5Y4F - chain A; structure by X-ray diffraction, 1.95 A resolution.

Chain A:
Molecule: Ankyrin-2
Organism: Homo sapiens
UniProtKB: Q01484 (ANK2_HUMAN); residues 429-872 here correspond to UniProt positions 430-873 (UniProt number = residue number + 1)
Amino-acid sequence (444 residues; row label = number of the first residue in the row):
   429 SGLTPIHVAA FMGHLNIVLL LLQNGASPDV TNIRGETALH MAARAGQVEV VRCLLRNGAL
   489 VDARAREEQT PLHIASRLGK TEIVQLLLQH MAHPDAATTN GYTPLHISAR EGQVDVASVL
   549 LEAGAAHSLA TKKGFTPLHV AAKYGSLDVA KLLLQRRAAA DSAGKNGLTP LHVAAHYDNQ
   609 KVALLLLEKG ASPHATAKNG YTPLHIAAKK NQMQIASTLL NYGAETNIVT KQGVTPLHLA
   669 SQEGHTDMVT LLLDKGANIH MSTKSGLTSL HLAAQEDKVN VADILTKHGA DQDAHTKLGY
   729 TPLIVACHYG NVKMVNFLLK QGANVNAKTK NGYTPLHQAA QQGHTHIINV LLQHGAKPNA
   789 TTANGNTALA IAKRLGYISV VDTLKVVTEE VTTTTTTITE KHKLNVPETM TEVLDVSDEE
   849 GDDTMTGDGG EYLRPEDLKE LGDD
Unresolved in the structure: 429, 845-872
Swiss-Prot annotation at these positions:
  - modified residue: Tyr530 (Phosphotyrosine), Ser845 (Phosphoserine), Thr852 (Phosphothreonine)
Reported in the primary citation:
  - mutagenesis - N833K: decreased binding to ANK repeats
  - mutagenesis - N594A: decreased binding to AI-c
  - contacts within the chain: Leu596-Leu842 (hydrophobic contact), Tyr629-Leu842 (hydrophobic contact), Ile634-Leu842 (hydrophobic contact), Leu667-Met838 (hydrophobic contact), Leu700-Met838 (hydrophobic contact)
  - post-translational modification sites: Thr837, Ser845 (citing earlier work)

Summary:
From the paper: N833K reduces binding to ANK repeats; modification sites Thr837 and Ser845.
Chain A is Ankyrin-2 (Homo sapiens); the structure, Crystal Structure of AnkB Ankyrin Repeats R13-24 in
complex with autoinhibition segment AI-c, was determined by X-ray diffraction (same publication as 5Y4D and
5Y4E).
